1MXH - chains A and C of the 4 polymer chains in the assembly; structure by X-ray diffraction, 2.20 A resolution.

# Chain A (and C)
Molecule: Pteridine reductase 2
From: Trypanosoma cruzi
Notes: chain C of this document is another copy of the same molecule, construct and numbering; everything in this record applies to it too
UniProt: Q8I814 (Q8I814_TRYCR); residue numbers follow UniProt; this construct covers 1-276
Amino-acid sequence (276 residues; row label = number of the first residue in the row):
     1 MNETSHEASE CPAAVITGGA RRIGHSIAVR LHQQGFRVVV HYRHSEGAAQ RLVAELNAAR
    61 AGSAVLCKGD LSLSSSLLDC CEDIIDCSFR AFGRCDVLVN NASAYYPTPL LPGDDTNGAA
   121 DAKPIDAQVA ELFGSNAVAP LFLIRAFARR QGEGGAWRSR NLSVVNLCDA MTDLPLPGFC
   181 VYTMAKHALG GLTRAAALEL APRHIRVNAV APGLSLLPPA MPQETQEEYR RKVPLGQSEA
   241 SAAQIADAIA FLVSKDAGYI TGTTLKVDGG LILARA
Disordered / not traced: 1-10, 113-123, 152-158
Small-molecule neighbours:
  - dihydrofolic acid (DHF): Arg22, Ser103, Tyr105, Pro107, Asp169, Leu176, Phe179, Tyr182, Gly213, Leu214, Leu216, Leu217, Pro218, Met221, Tyr229
  - NADP (NAP; NADP nicotinamide-adenine-dinucleotide phosphate): Gly18, Arg21, Arg22, Ile23, Gly24, His41, Tyr42, Arg43, His44, Ser45, Gly69, Asp70, Leu71, Ser72, Asn101, Ala102, Ser103, Ala104, Glu131, Ser135, Leu167, Cys168, Asp169, Tyr182, Lys186, Pro212, Gly213, Leu214, Ser215, Leu216

# Chain A / chain C interface
Residue-residue contacts - 57 pairs, chain A then chain C:
  Arg30(A) with Asp256(C), salt bridge
  Arg194(A) with Leu273(C)
  Leu198(A) with Pro234(C), hydrophobic; Leu273(C)
  Ala201(A) with Pro234(C); Leu235(C)
  Leu214(A) with Tyr259(C), hydrogen bond (backbone-side chain)
  Val233(A) with Tyr259(C)
  Pro234(A) with Leu198(C), hydrophobic; Ala201(C)
  Leu235(A) with Ala201(C); Arg206(C); Gly258(C); Tyr259(C); Thr261(C)
  Ser238(A) with Tyr259(C), hydrogen bond (backbone-side chain)
  Glu239(A) with Tyr259(C)
  Ala240(A) with Tyr259(C), hydrogen bond (backbone-side chain)
  Gln244(A) with Tyr259(C)
  Asp247(A) with Asp256(C)
  Phe251(A) with Phe251(C), hydrophobic; Leu265(C), hydrophobic
  Asp256(A) with Arg30(C), salt bridge; Asp247(C)
  Gly258(A) with Leu235(C)
  Tyr259(A) with Leu214(C); Val233(C); Leu235(C); Ser238(C), hydrogen bond (side chain-backbone); Glu239(C); Ala240(C); Gln244(C); Val267(C); Asp268(C); Gly269(C), hydrogen bond (backbone-backbone)
  Ile260(A) with Lys266(C); Val267(C), hydrophobic
  Thr261(A) with Asp268(C); Gly269(C); Gly270(C)
  Gly262(A) with Lys266(C), hydrogen bond (backbone-side chain)
  Thr263(A) with Leu265(C); Lys266(C)
  Leu265(A) with Phe251(C), hydrophobic; Thr263(C)
  Lys266(A) with Ile260(C); Gly262(C), hydrogen bond (side chain-backbone); Thr263(C)
  Val267(A) with Tyr259(C), hydrophobic; Ile260(C), hydrophobic
  Asp268(A) with Tyr259(C); Thr261(C)
  Gly269(A) with Tyr259(C), hydrogen bond (backbone-backbone); Thr261(C)
  Gly270(A) with Thr261(C)
  Leu273(A) with Arg194(C); Leu198(C)
Also at the interface, not in a pair above, chain A (34 interface residues in all): Ala197, Pro202, His204, Arg206, Ala248, Ala274
Also at the interface, not in a pair above, chain C (35 interface residues in all): Ala197, Pro202, His204, Ala248, Lys255, Ala274

# Overview
34 residues of chain A and 35 residues of chain C are in contact, with 8 hydrogen bonds and 2 salt bridges.
Among the polar pairs are Arg30(A)-Asp256(C), Leu214(A)-Tyr259(C) and Ser238(A)-Tyr259(C). Bound to chain A:
NADP and dihydrofolic acid.
Both chains are Pteridine reductase 2 (Trypanosoma cruzi). Entry 1MXH (Crystal Structure of Substrate Complex
of Putative Pteridine Reductase 2 (PTR2) from Trypanosoma cruzi) was determined by X-ray diffraction (same
publication as 1MXF).
